PDB entry 2QU2 | X-ray diffraction, 2.60 A resolution | chain A

Chain A:
Molecule: Beta-secretase 1
Organism: Homo sapiens
Notes: EC 3.4.23.46; fragment: Extracellular domain
UniProt: P56817 (BACE1_HUMAN); residues 47-455 here correspond to UniProt positions 46-454 (UniProt number = residue number - 1)
Chain sequence (415 residues; each row starts with the number of its first residue):
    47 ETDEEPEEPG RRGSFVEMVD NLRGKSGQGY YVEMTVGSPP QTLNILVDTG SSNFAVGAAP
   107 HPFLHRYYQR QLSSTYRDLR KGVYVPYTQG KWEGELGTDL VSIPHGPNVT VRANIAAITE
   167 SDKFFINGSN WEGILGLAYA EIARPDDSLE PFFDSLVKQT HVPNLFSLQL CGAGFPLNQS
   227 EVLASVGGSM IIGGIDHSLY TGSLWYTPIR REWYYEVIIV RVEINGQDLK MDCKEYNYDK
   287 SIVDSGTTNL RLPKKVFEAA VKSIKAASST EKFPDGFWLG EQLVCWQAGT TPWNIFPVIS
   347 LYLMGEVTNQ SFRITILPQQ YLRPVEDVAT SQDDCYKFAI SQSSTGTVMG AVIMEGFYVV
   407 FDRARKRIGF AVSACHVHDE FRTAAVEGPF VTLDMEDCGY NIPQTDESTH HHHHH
Not modelled in the structure: 47-59, 220-225, 333, 372-379, 423-424, 438-442, 446-461
Differences from the reference sequence: expression tag (456-461)
Cystine bridges: Cys-217/Cys-421, Cys-279/Cys-444, Cys-331/Cys-381
Residues lining bound ligands: 251 (N-[amino(imino)methyl]-2-(2,5-diphenyl-1H-pyrrol-1-yl)acetamide): Leu-92, Asp-94, Gly-96, Ser-97, Asn-99, Val-131, Tyr-133, Trp-138, Phe-170, Ile-172, Trp-177, Ile-180, Arg-190, Asp-290, Gly-292, Thr-293

Summary:
Chain A binds compound 251.
Chain A is Beta-secretase 1 (Homo sapiens); the structure, BACE1 with Compound 1, was determined by X-ray
diffraction, deposited together with 2QU3.
